Entry 5GOQ (X-ray diffraction, 2.75 A resolution); this record covers chains B and C of the 3 polymer chains in the assembly.

# Chain B (and C)
Protein: Alkaline Invertase
From: Nostoc sp. PCC 7120
Notes: EC 3.2.1.26; chain C of this document is another copy of the same molecule, construct and numbering; everything in this record applies to it too
Reference sequence: Q8YWS9 (Q8YWS9_NOSS1); residue numbers follow UniProt; this construct covers 9-460
Amino-acid sequence (461 residues; row label = number of the first residue in the row; numbering starts at 0):
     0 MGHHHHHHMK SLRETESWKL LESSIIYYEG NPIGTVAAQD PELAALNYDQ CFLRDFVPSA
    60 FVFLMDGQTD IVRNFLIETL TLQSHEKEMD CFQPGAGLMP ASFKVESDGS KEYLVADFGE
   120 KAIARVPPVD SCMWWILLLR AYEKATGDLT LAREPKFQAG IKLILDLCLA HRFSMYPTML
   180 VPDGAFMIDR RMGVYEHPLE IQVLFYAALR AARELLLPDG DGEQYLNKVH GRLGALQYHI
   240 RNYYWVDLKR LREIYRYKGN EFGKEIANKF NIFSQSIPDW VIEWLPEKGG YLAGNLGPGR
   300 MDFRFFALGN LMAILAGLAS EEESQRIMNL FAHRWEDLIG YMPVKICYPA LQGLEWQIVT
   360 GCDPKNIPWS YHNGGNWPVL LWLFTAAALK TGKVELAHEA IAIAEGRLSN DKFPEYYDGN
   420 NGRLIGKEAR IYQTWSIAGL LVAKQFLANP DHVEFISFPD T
Not modelled in the structure: 0-10, 42-48, 107-110, 457-460 (chain C: 0-10, 41-47, 457-460)
Sequence notes: expression tag (0-8)
Modified / non-standard residues: Mse0, Mse8 (selenomethionine); Mse64, Mse88, Mse98, Mse132, Mse174, Mse178, Mse186, Mse191, Mse300, Mse311, Mse327, Mse341 (selenomethionine; parent Met)
Residues lining bound ligands: alpha-D-glucopyranose (GLC): Ala36, Phe51, Arg53, Asp54, Mse186, Asp188, Tyr370, His371, Trp376, Glu414, Arg429, Gln432, Trp434
What the authors report for this chain:
  - catalytic residues: Asp188, Glu414

# How chain B and chain C interact
Contacting residue pairs (19):
  Arg251(B) - Arg406(C)
  Arg251(B) - Arg422(C)  hydrogen bond (side chain-backbone)
  Tyr254(B) - Ser369(C)
  Tyr254(B) - Asp417(C)  hydrogen bond
  Tyr254(B) - Leu423(C)  hydrophobic
  Tyr254(B) - Ile424(C)
  Tyr254(B) - Lys426(C)
  Arg255(B) - Ile424(C)
  Arg255(B) - Gly425(C)  hydrogen bond (side chain-backbone)
  Arg255(B) - Lys426(C)
  Arg255(B) - Ala428(C)  hydrogen bond (side chain-backbone)
  Arg255(B) - Ile430(C)
  Ser273(B) - Lys426(C)
  Ile281(B) - Arg422(C)  hydrogen bond (backbone-side chain)
  Ile281(B) - Leu423(C)  hydrophobic
  Glu282(B) - Asn419(C)
  Glu282(B) - Asn420(C)
  Glu282(B) - Arg422(C)  hydrogen bond (backbone-side chain)
  Leu284(B) - Arg422(C)
Also at the interface, not in a pair above, chain B (9 interface residues in all): Leu250, Asp278
Also at the interface, not in a pair above, chain C (14 interface residues in all): Gln351, Ile366

# Summary
The interface between chain B and chain C involves 9 residues on one side and 14 on the other, with 6 hydrogen
bonds. Polar contacts include Arg251(B)-Arg422(C), Tyr254(B)-Asp417(C) and Arg255(B)-Gly425(C). Chain B binds
alpha-D-glucopyranose. From the paper: catalytic residues Asp188(B) and Glu414(B).
Chain B and chain C are both Alkaline Invertase (Nostoc sp. PCC 7120); the structure, Crystal structure of
alkaline invertase InvA from Anabaena sp. PCC 7120 complexed with glucose, was determined by X-ray
diffraction, deposited together with 5GOO and 5GOP.
